6RLB - chains D and M of the 14 polymer chains in the assembly; structure by electron microscopy, 4.50 A resolution (low resolution: residue-level contacts below are approximate; hydrogen-bond / salt-bridge calls are withheld).

Chain D:
Protein: WD repeat-containing protein 34
Source organism: Homo sapiens
UniProt: Q96EX3 (WDR34_HUMAN); residue numbers follow UniProt; this construct covers 1-536
Amino-acid sequence (564 residues; row label = number of the first residue in the row):
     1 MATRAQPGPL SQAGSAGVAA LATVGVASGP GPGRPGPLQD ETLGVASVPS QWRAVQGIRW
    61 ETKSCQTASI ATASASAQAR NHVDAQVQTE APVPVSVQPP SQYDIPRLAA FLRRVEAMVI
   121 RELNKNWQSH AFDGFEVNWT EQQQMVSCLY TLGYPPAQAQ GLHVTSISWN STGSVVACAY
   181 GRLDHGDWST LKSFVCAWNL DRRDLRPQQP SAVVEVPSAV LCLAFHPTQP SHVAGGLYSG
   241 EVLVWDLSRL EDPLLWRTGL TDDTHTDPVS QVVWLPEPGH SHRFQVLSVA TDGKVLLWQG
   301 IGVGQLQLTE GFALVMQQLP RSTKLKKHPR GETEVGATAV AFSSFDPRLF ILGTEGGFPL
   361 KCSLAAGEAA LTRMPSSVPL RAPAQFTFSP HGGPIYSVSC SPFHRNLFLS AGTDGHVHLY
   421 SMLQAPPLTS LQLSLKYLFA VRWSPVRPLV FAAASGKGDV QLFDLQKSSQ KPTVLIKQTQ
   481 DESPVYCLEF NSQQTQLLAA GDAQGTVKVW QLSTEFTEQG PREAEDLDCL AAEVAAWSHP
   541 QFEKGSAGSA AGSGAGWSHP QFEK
Disordered / not traced: 1-57, 310-323, 365-381, 535-564
Differences from the reference sequence: expression tag (537-564)
UniProt features mapped onto this chain:
  - region: Arg80 to Val93 (DYNLL2 binding), Pro106 to Ala131 (DYNLRB1 binding)
  - modified residue: Ser15 (Phosphoserine)
  - natural variant: Cys148 (C148F: In SRTD11), Arg182 (R182W: In SRTD11), Ala341 (A341V: In SRTD11), Thr354 (T354M: In SRTD11), Pro390 (P390L: In SRTD11), Gly393 (G393S: In SRTD11), Ser410 (S410I: In SRTD11), Lys436 (K436R: In SRTD11), Arg447 (R447Q: In SRTD11; R447W: In SRTD11)

Chain M:
Protein: Dynein light chain 1, cytoplasmic
Source organism: Homo sapiens
UniProt: P63167 (DYL1_HUMAN); residue numbers follow UniProt; this construct covers 1-89
Amino-acid sequence (89 residues; each row starts with the number of its first residue):
     1 MCDRKAVIKN ADMSEEMQQD SVECATQALE KYNIEKDIAA HIKKEFDKKY NPTWHCIVGR
    61 NFGSYVTHET KHFIYFYLGQ VAILLFKSG
Disordered / not traced: 1-3

Interface between chain D and chain M:
Residue-residue contacts - 16 pairs, chain D then chain M:
  Arg59(D) - His68(M)
  Arg59(D) - Glu69(M)
  Arg59(D) - Thr70(M)
  Trp60(D) - His68(M)
  Glu61(D) - Thr67(M)
  Glu61(D) - His68(M)
  Thr62(D) - Val66(M)
  Lys63(D) - Tyr65(M)
  Lys63(D) - Val66(M)
  Ser64(D) - Ser64(M)
  Cys65(D) - Gly63(M)
  Cys65(D) - Ser64(M)
  Gln66(D) - Phe62(M)
  Thr67(D) - Arg60(M)
  Thr67(D) - Phe62(M)
  Ala68(D) - Arg60(M)
Interface residues without a listed pair, chain M (11 interface residues in all): Asn61

Overview:
Chain D and chain M form an interface of 10 and 11 residues respectively.
Chain D is WD repeat-containing protein 34 and chain M is Dynein light chain 1, cytoplasmic, both from Homo
sapiens; the structure, Structure of the dynein-2 complex; tail domain, was determined by electron microscopy
(same publication as 6SC2 and 6RLA).
